PDB entry 9IIE | X-ray diffraction, 3.14 A resolution | chains A and B

Chain A (and B):
Name: Immunoglobulin gamma-1 heavy chain
From: Homo sapiens
Notes: fragment: Fc Fragment; chain B of this document is another copy of the same molecule, construct and numbering; everything in this record applies to it too
UniProt: P0DOX5 (IGG1_HUMAN); residues 222-429 here correspond to UniProt positions 239-446 (UniProt number = residue number + 17)
Chain sequence (208 residues; each row starts with the number of its first residue):
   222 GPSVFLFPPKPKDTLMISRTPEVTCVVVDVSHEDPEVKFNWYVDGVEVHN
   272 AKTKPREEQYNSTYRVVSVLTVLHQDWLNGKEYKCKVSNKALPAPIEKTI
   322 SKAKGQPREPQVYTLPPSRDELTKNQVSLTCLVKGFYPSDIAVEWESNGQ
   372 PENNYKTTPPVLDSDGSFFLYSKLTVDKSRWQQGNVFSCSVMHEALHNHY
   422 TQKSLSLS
Disordered / not traced: 222 (chain B: 429)
Swiss-Prot annotation at these positions:
  - glycosylation: N282 (N-linked (GlcNAc...) (complex) asparagine)
Disulfide bonds: C246-C306, C352-C410
Covalently attached groups: glycan linked to N282

Interface between chain A and chain B:
Pairs across the interface (47; chain A residue first):
  Q332(A) with K345(B), hydrogen bond
  Y334(A) with S339(B); D341(B); E342(B); K345(B), hydrogen bond
  T335(A) with S339(B)
  L336(A) with L336(B), hydrophobic; S339(B); T351(B)
  P337(A) with L336(B)
  S339(A) with Y334(B); T335(B); L336(B)
  D341(A) with Y334(B); K424(B), salt bridge
  E342(A) with Y334(B); K355(B)
  K345(A) with Q332(B); Y334(B)
  S349(A) with K355(B)
  T351(A) with L336(B); Y392(B), hydrogen bond
  K355(A) with E342(B), salt bridge; S349(B), hydrogen bond; K394(B)
  K377(A) with L383(B); F390(B)
  T379(A) with V382(B); F390(B)
  P380(A) with V382(B)
  V382(A) with T379(B); P380(B)
  L383(A) with K377(B)
  D384(A) with K377(B); K394(B), salt bridge
  S385(A) with N375(B), hydrogen bond; K377(B)
  F390(A) with K377(B); T379(B); K394(B)
  Y392(A) with T351(B); Y392(B), hydrophobic; K394(B)
  K394(A) with L353(B); D384(B), salt bridge; F390(B); Y392(B)
Other interface residues (no listed pair), chain A (28 interface residues in all): V333, P338, L350, L353, T378, K424
Other interface residues (no listed pair), chain B (27 interface residues in all): P337, P338, T378, S385

Summary:
The interface between chain A and chain B involves 28 residues on one side and 27 on the other; the contacts
include 5 hydrogen bonds and 4 salt bridges. Polar contacts include D341(A)-K424(B), K355(A)-E342(B) and
D384(A)-K394(B).
Both chains are Immunoglobulin gamma-1 heavy chain (Homo sapiens). Entry 9IIE (Cryogenic Temperature Crystal
Structure of Fc Fragment of Human IgG1 from Biosimilar VEGF-Trap) was determined by X-ray diffraction together
with 8ZCK, 8ZCL and 8ZCM from the same study.
